PDB entry 4K9T | X-ray diffraction, 2.50 A resolution | chain A

# Chain A
Molecule: Cytochrome P450 3A4
From: Homo sapiens
Notes: EC 1.14.13.-, 1.14.13.157, 1.14.13.32, 1.14.13.67, 1.14.13.97; engineered mutation(s): residues 3-22 deletion
UniProtKB: P08684 (CP3A4_HUMAN); aligned to UniProt positions 1-483 over residues 21-503 (the alignment contains insertions or deletions, so no single offset holds)
Sequence (487 residues; numbered 21 to 507; the number before each row is that of its first residue):
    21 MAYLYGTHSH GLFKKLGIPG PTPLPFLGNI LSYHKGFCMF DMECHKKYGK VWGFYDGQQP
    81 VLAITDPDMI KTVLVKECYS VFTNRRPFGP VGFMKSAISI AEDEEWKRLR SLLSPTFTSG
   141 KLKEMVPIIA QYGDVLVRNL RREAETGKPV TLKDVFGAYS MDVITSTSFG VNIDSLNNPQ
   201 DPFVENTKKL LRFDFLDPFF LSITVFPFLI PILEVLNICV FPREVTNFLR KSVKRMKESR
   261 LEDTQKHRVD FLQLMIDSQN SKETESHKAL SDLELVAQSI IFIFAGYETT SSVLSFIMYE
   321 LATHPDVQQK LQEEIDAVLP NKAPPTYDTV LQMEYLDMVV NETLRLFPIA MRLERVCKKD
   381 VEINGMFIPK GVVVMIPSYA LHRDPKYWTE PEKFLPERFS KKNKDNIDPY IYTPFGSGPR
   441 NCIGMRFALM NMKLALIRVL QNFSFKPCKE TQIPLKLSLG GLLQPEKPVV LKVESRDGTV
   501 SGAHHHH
Unresolved in the structure: 21-28, 265-269, 280-288, 498-507
Sequence notes: expression tag (504-507)
Bound ions: heme Fe: Cys442 (together with 1RD)
Ligand contacts:
  - 1RD (N~2~-(methyl{[2-(propan-2-yl)-1,3-thiazol-4-yl]methyl}carbamoyl)-N-(4-{[(1,3-thiazol-5-ylmethoxy)carbonyl]amino}butyl)-L-valinamide), molecule 1: Tyr53, Phe57, Asp76, Arg106, Phe108, Phe215, Leu216, Asp217, Phe220, Leu221, Thr224, Phe304, Ala305, Thr309, Ile369, Arg372, Cys442, Gly481, Leu482
  - 1RD, molecule 2: Arg105, Arg106, Pro107, Phe108, Val111, Ser119, Ile120, Leu210, Phe213, Phe215, Val240, Phe241, Ile301, Phe304, Ala370, Arg372, Leu373, Glu374
  - heme (HEM): Arg105, Ile118, Ser119, Trp126, Arg130, Phe137, Ile184, Ile301, Phe302, Ala305, Gly306, Thr309, Thr310, Val313, Leu364, Ile369, Ala370, Leu373, Arg375, Pro434, Phe435, Gly436, Ser437, Arg440, Asn441, Cys442, Ile443, Gly444, Phe447, Ala448, Met452

# Summary
Bound to chain A: heme and compound 1RD.
Chain A is Cytochrome P450 3A4 (Homo sapiens); the structure, Complex of CYP3A4 with a desoxyritonavir analog,
was determined by X-ray diffraction, deposited together with 4K9U, 4K9V, 4K9W and 4K9X.
